PDB entry 6UU0 | X-ray diffraction, 3.90 A resolution | chains FFF and 222 of the 9 polymer chains in the assembly

# Chain FFF
Molecule: RNA polymerase sigma factor RpoS
Source organism: Escherichia coli (strain K12)
UniProtKB: P13445 (RPOS_ECOLI); numbering as in UniProt (aligned over 1-328)
Chain sequence (336 residues; numbered 1 to 336; the number before each row is that of its first residue):
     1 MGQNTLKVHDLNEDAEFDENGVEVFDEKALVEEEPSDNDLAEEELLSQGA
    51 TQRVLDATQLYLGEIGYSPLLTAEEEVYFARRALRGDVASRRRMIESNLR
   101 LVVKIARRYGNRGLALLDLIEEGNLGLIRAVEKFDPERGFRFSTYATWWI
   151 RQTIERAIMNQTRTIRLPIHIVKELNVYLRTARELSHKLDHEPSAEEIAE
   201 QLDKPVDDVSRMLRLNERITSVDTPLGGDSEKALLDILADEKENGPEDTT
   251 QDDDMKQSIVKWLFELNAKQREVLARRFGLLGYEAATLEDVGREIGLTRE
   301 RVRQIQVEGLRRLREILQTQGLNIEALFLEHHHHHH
Unresolved in the structure: 1-52, 330-336
Sequence notes: conflict Gly2 (Ser in P13445), Glu33 (Gln in P13445); expression tag (329-336)
UniProt features mapped onto this chain:
  - DNA-binding region: Leu288 to Val307 (H-T-H motif)
  - region: Asp56 to Ala89 (Sigma-70 factor domain-1)
  - motif: Asp118 to Glu121 (Interaction with polymerase core subunit RpoC)

# Chain 222
Molecule: Synthetic DNA 50-MER (promoter template strand)
Sequence (50 nucleotides; row label = number of the first residue in the row):
     3 TCCGCGTCAGACTCGTAGGATTATAGCATACGTGAGGTGGGATGTCAAGG
Unresolved in the structure: 38-52

# How chain FFF and chain 222 interact
Contacting residue pairs (32; chain FFF residue first):
  Arg112(FFF) - DT24(222)  hydrogen bond to the base
  Arg112(FFF) - DA25(222)  base contact
  Trp148(FFF) - DA27(222)  base contact
  Gln152(FFF) - DA27(222)  base contact
  Glu155(FFF) - DT26(222)  base contact
  Glu155(FFF) - DA27(222)  base contact
  Ile158(FFF) - DT26(222)  base contact
  Met159(FFF) - DT26(222)  base contact
  Arg163(FFF) - DA25(222)  hydrogen bond to the base
  Arg163(FFF) - DT26(222)  hydrogen bond to the base
  Val172(FFF) - DT26(222)  base contact
  Lys173(FFF) - DA27(222)  salt bridge to the phosphate
  Lys173(FFF) - DG28(222)  base contact
  Asn176(FFF) - DT26(222)  base contact
  Asn176(FFF) - DA27(222)  hydrogen bond to the phosphate
  Arg180(FFF) - DT26(222)  phosphate contact
  Arg180(FFF) - DA27(222)  salt bridge to the phosphate
  Arg183(FFF) - DA25(222)  sugar contact
  Arg183(FFF) - DT26(222)  salt bridge to the phosphate
  Arg218(FFF) - DT23(222)  base contact
  Arg218(FFF) - DT24(222)  hydrogen bond to the base
  Pro225(FFF) - DG21(222)  base contact
  Leu226(FFF) - DG20(222)  base contact
  Leu226(FFF) - DG21(222)  base contact
  Gly227(FFF) - DT18(222)  base contact
  Gly227(FFF) - DA19(222)  base contact
  Gly227(FFF) - DG20(222)  base contact
  Gly228(FFF) - DA19(222)  base contact
  Glu231(FFF) - DG17(222)  base contact
  Glu231(FFF) - DT18(222)  base contact
  Glu231(FFF) - DA19(222)  base contact
  Lys232(FFF) - DG17(222)  salt bridge to the phosphate
Also at the interface, not in a pair above, chain FFF (23 interface residues in all): Asn111, Thr162, Val177, Leu179
Also at the interface, not in a pair above, chain 222 (12 interface residues in all): DC29

# Summary
The interface between chain FFF and chain 222 involves 23 residues on one side and 12 on the other; the
contacts include 5 hydrogen bonds and 4 salt bridges. Polar pairs include Arg112(FFF)-DT24(222),
Arg163(FFF)-DA25(222) and Arg163(FFF)-DT26(222).
Here chain FFF is RNA polymerase sigma factor RpoS (Escherichia coli (strain K12)) and chain 222 is Synthetic
DNA 50-MER (promoter template strand). Entry 6UU0 (E. coli sigma-S transcription initiation complex with a
3-nt RNA and a mismatching GTP ("Fresh" crystal ...) was determined by X-ray diffraction together with 6UTV,
6UTW, 6UTX, 6UTY, 6UTZ, 6UU1 and 11 further entries from the same study.
